Entry 3TSO (X-ray diffraction, 1.80 A resolution); this record covers chains A and D of the 4 polymer chains in the assembly.

Chain A:
Molecule: Ras-related protein Rab-25
Organism: Homo sapiens
Reference sequence: P57735 (RAB25_HUMAN); residues 7-180 here = UniProt positions 7-180
Amino-acid sequence (178 residues; each row starts with the number of its first residue):
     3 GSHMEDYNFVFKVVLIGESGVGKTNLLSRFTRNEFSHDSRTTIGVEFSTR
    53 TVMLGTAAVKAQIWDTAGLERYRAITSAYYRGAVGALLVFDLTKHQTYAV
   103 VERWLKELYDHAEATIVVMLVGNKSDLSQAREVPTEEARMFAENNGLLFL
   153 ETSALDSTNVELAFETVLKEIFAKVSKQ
Disordered / not traced: 3-9, 179-180
Differences from the reference sequence: expression tag (3-6)
Curated features (UniProtKB/Swiss-Prot):
  - motif: Asn35 to Phe49 (Switch 1), Asp67 to Gly84 (Switch 2)
  - binding site (GTP): Ser21, Gly24, Lys25, Thr26, Asn27, Ser38, His39, Thr43, Thr44, Gly70, Asn125, Lys126, Asp128, Ala156, Leu157
  - binding site (Mg(2+)): Thr26, Thr44, Asp67
Ion coordination: Mg2+: Thr26, Thr44 (together with GMP-PNP)
Ligand contacts: GMP-PNP (GNP; phosphoaminophosphonic acid-guanylate ester): Glu20, Ser21, Gly22, Val23, Gly24, Lys25, Thr26, Asn27, Phe37, Ser38, His39, Asp40, Ser41, Arg42, Thr43, Thr44, Thr68, Ala69, Gly70, Asn125, Lys126, Asp128, Leu129, Ser155, Ala156, Leu157

Chain D:
Molecule: Rab11 family-interacting protein 2
Organism: Homo sapiens
Reference sequence: Q7L804 (RFIP2_HUMAN); residues 440-512 here = UniProt positions 440-512
Amino-acid sequence (75 residues; row label = number of the first residue in the row):
   438 SMNPFDATAGYRSLTYEEVLQELVKHKELLRRKDTHIRELEDYIDNLLVR
   488 VMEETPSILRVPYEPSRKAGKFSNS
Disordered / not traced: 438-448, 503-512
Differences from the reference sequence: expression tag (438-439)
Curated features (UniProtKB/Swiss-Prot):
  - motif: Asn440 to Phe442 (NPF 3)
  - mutagenesis: Tyr480 to Asp482 (Abolishes the interaction with REPS1 and AP2A1. Modifies its subcellular location and the endocytosis activity. Enhances homooligomerization), Tyr480 (Y480F: No effect on the interaction with RAB11A. Abolishes the vesicular localization), Ile481 (I481E: Abolishes the interaction with RAB11A and the vesicular localization)

Chain A / chain D interface:
Pairs across the interface - 23 pairs, chain A then chain D:
  Arg34(A) with Val498(D)
  Ile45(A) with Ile481(D), hydrophobic
  Gly46(A) with Leu485(D)
  Val47(A) with Leu485(D); Leu496(D)
  Glu48(A) with Leu496(D); Val498(D)
  Phe49(A) with Pro493(D); Leu496(D), hydrogen bond (backbone-backbone); Arg497(D); Val498(D), hydrogen bond (backbone-backbone)
  Ser50(A) with Val498(D), hydrogen bond (side chain-backbone)
  Thr51(A) with Arg497(D), hydrogen bond
  Trp66(A) with Met489(D), hydrophobic
  Arg73(A) with Arg475(D); Glu478(D), salt bridge
  Ala76(A) with Asp482(D); Asn483(D); Val486(D)
  Ile77(A) with Asp482(D); Leu485(D), hydrophobic
  Ala80(A) with Met489(D)
  Tyr81(A) with Met489(D)
Also at the interface, not in a pair above, chain A (16 interface residues in all): Lys62, Arg75
Also at the interface, not in a pair above, chain D (14 interface residues in all): Ser494, Pro499

In short:
16 residues of chain A face 14 of chain D across their interface; the contacts include 4 hydrogen bonds and 1
salt bridge. Polar pairs include Arg73(A)-Glu478(D), Ser50(A)-Val498(D) and Thr51(A)-Arg497(D). Chain A binds
GMP-PNP.
Chain A is Ras-related protein Rab-25 and chain D is Rab11 family-interacting protein 2, both from Homo
sapiens; the structure, Structure of the cancer associated Rab25 protein in complex with FIP2, was determined
by X-ray diffraction.
